Entry 9JK9 (electron microscopy, 2.20 A resolution); this record covers chains A and C of the 6 polymer chains in the assembly.

== Chain A (and C) ==
Name: Vang-like protein 1
Organism: Homo sapiens
Notes: chain C of this document is another copy of the same molecule, construct and numbering; everything in this record applies to it too
Reference sequence: Q8TAA9 (VANG1_HUMAN); residue numbers follow UniProt; this construct covers 1-524
Chain sequence (530 residues; numbered -5 to 524; the number before each row is that of its first residue; numbers below 1 keep their minus sign (Gly-5 is residue -5)):
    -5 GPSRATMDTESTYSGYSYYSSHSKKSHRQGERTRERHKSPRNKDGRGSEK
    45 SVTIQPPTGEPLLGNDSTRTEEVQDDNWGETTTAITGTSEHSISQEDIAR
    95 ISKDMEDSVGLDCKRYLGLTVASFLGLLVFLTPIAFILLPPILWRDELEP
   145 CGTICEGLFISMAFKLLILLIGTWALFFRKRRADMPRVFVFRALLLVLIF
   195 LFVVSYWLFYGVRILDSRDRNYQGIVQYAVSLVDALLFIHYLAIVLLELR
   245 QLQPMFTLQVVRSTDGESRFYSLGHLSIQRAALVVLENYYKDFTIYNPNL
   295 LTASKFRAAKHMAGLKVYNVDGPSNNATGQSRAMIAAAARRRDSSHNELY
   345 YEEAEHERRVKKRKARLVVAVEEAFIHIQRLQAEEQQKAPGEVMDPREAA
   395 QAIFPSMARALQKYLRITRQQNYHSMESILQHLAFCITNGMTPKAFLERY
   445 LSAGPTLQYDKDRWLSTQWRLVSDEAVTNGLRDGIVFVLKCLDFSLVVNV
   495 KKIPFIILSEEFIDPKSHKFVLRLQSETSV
Not modelled in the structure: -5 to 113, 309-326, 376-385, 520-524
Cystine bridges: Cys145-Cys149
Sequence notes: expression tag (-5 to 0)
Swiss-Prot annotation at these positions:
  - modified residue (Phosphoserine): Ser86, Ser88
  - natural variant: Ser83 (S83L: In NTD; uncertain significance), Phe153 (F153S: In NTD; uncertain significance), Arg181 (R181Q: In NTD; uncertain significance), Leu202 (L202F: In NTD; uncertain significance), Val239 (V239I: In SDAM), Arg274 (R274Q: In NTD), Met328 (M328T: In NTD), Ala404 (A404S: In NTD; uncertain significance)
From the paper describing this entry:
  - disease-associated variants - I136N, F153S, R274Q, F440V: decreased stability (proposed by the authors, not directly observed)

== Chain A / chain C interface ==
Residue-residue contacts (176):
  Leu192(A) - Leu161(C)  hydrophobic
  Phe196(A) - Phe158(C)  hydrophobic
  Ser199(A) - Phe158(C)
  Tyr200(A) - Ile154(C)  hydrophobic
  Tyr200(A) - Ser155(C)
  Phe203(A) - Thr147(C)
  Phe203(A) - Glu150(C)
  Phe203(A) - Gly151(C)
  Phe203(A) - Ile154(C)  hydrophobic
  Arg207(A) - Gly146(C)
  Arg207(A) - Thr147(C)  hydrogen bond (backbone-side chain)
  Arg207(A) - Glu150(C)  salt bridge
  Ile208(A) - Thr147(C)
  Asp213(A) - Thr147(C)
  Gly218(A) - Ile148(C)
  Gln221(A) - Gln221(C)
  Tyr222(A) - Gly151(C)
  Ser225(A) - Ser155(C)
  Asp228(A) - Lys159(C)
  Ala229(A) - Lys159(C)
  Ala229(A) - Ile162(C)
  Phe232(A) - Ile162(C)
  Phe232(A) - Asp228(C)
  Phe232(A) - Leu231(C)  hydrophobic
  Phe232(A) - Phe232(C)  hydrophobic
  Ile233(A) - Ile162(C)  hydrophobic
  Tyr235(A) - His234(C)  hydrogen bond (side chain-backbone)
  Tyr235(A) - Tyr235(C)
  Tyr235(A) - Ile238(C)
  Leu236(A) - Ile162(C)
  Leu236(A) - Ile165(C)  hydrophobic
  Leu236(A) - Gly166(C)
  Val239(A) - Gly166(C)
  Val239(A) - Ala169(C)  hydrophobic
  Val239(A) - Leu170(C)  hydrophobic
  Leu240(A) - Ala169(C)  hydrophobic
  Leu243(A) - Leu170(C)
  Leu243(A) - Ile238(C)  hydrophobic
  Leu243(A) - Leu243(C)  hydrophobic
  Arg244(A) - Trp168(C)
  Arg244(A) - Ala169(C)
  Arg244(A) - Leu170(C)
  Arg244(A) - Arg173(C)  hydrogen bond (backbone-side chain)
  Leu246(A) - Glu242(C)
  Gln247(A) - Arg173(C)  hydrogen bond
  Gln247(A) - Arg176(C)
  Pro248(A) - Arg176(C)  hydrogen bond (backbone-side chain)
  Met249(A) - Arg176(C)
  Thr251(A) - Leu451(C)
  Gln253(A) - Gln452(C)
  Val255(A) - Met435(C)  hydrophobic
  Arg256(A) - Ala439(C)
  Ser257(A) - Gly434(C)
  Ser257(A) - Met435(C)
  Ser257(A) - Thr436(C)  hydrogen bond (backbone-backbone)
  Ser257(A) - Ala439(C)
  Thr258(A) - Thr436(C)  hydrogen bond (backbone-side chain)
  Asp259(A) - Lys438(C)
  Gly260(A) - Ala439(C)
  Gly260(A) - Glu442(C)
  Ser262(A) - Glu442(C)  hydrogen bond
  Phe264(A) - Lys285(C)
  Phe264(A) - Pro449(C)  hydrophobic
  Phe264(A) - Gln452(C)
  Ser266(A) - Lys285(C)
  His269(A) - Arg173(C)
  Ser298(A) - Glu366(C)
  Arg301(A) - Glu366(C)  salt bridge
  Ala302(A) - Ile370(C)  hydrophobic
  His305(A) - Glu367(C)  salt bridge
  His305(A) - Ile370(C)
  His305(A) - His371(C)  hydrogen bond
  Met306(A) - Ile370(C)  hydrophobic
  Ile329(A) - Ala396(C)
  Ile329(A) - Ser400(C)
  Ala333(A) - Ser400(C)
  Arg334(A) - Arg403(C)
  Arg336(A) - Arg360(C)
  Arg336(A) - Val363(C)
  Arg336(A) - Ala364(C)
  Arg336(A) - Glu367(C)  salt bridge
  Arg336(A) - Ser400(C)  hydrogen bond (side chain-backbone)
  Asp337(A) - Arg360(C)  hydrogen bond (backbone-side chain)
  Asp337(A) - Ala404(C)
  Ser339(A) - Arg360(C)  hydrogen bond (backbone-side chain)
  His340(A) - Arg360(C)
  Asn341(A) - Lys356(C)
  Asn341(A) - Arg360(C)
  Leu343(A) - Ala359(C)
  Leu343(A) - Val362(C)  hydrophobic
  Leu343(A) - Val363(C)  hydrophobic
  Tyr344(A) - Arg352(C)
  Tyr344(A) - Lys355(C)
  Tyr344(A) - Lys356(C)
  Tyr344(A) - Ala359(C)
  Phe369(A) - Gln519(C)
  Ile370(A) - Leu518(C)
  Ile370(A) - Gln519(C)  hydrogen bond (backbone-backbone)
  His371(A) - Leu516(C)
  His371(A) - Arg517(C)
  His371(A) - Leu518(C)
  Ile372(A) - Val515(C)
  Ile372(A) - Arg517(C)
  Ile372(A) - Gln519(C)
  Gln373(A) - Phe514(C)
  Gln373(A) - Val515(C)  hydrogen bond (backbone-backbone)
  Gln373(A) - Arg517(C)
  Gln373(A) - Leu518(C)
  Gln373(A) - Gln519(C)
  Arg374(A) - His512(C)
  Arg374(A) - Lys513(C)
  Arg374(A) - Phe514(C)
  Leu375(A) - Lys513(C)
  Leu375(A) - Val515(C)  hydrophobic
  Glu386(A) - Phe514(C)
  Glu386(A) - Val515(C)
  Glu386(A) - Leu516(C)
  Val387(A) - Lys513(C)
  Val387(A) - Phe514(C)
  Met388(A) - Lys513(C)
  Met388(A) - Phe514(C)  hydrogen bond (backbone-backbone)
  Met388(A) - Leu516(C)
  Pro390(A) - His512(C)
  Pro390(A) - Phe514(C)  hydrophobic
  Ile431(A) - Phe514(C)
  Thr432(A) - His512(C)  hydrogen bond (backbone-side chain)
  Asp477(A) - Lys455(C)  salt bridge
  Val480(A) - Phe429(C)  hydrophobic
  Val482(A) - Asn433(C)
  Val491(A) - Phe429(C)  hydrophobic
  Val491(A) - Asn433(C)
  Lys495(A) - Leu451(C)  hydrogen bond (side chain-backbone)
  Lys495(A) - Gln452(C)  hydrogen bond (side chain-backbone)
  Ile497(A) - Arg176(C)
  Pro498(A) - Trp458(C)  hydrophobic
  Pro498(A) - Ser460(C)
  Phe499(A) - Arg175(C)
  Phe499(A) - Arg176(C)
  Phe499(A) - Ala177(C)
  Phe499(A) - Asp178(C)
  Phe499(A) - Ser460(C)  hydrogen bond (backbone-side chain)
  Ile500(A) - Arg176(C)
  Ile500(A) - Ala177(C)
  Ile500(A) - Asp178(C)  hydrogen bond (backbone-backbone)
  Ile500(A) - Leu280(C)  hydrophobic
  Ile500(A) - Ser460(C)
  Ile500(A) - Trp463(C)
  Ile501(A) - Asp178(C)
  Ile501(A) - Ser460(C)  hydrogen bond (backbone-backbone)
  Ile501(A) - Thr461(C)
  Ile501(A) - Trp463(C)
  Leu502(A) - Asp178(C)  hydrogen bond (backbone-backbone)
  Leu502(A) - Met179(C)
  Leu502(A) - Pro180(C)
  Leu502(A) - Leu277(C)  hydrophobic
  Leu502(A) - Leu280(C)  hydrophobic
  Leu502(A) - Trp463(C)
  Leu502(A) - Leu465(C)  hydrophobic
  Leu502(A) - Leu483(C)  hydrophobic
  Ser503(A) - Pro180(C)
  Ser503(A) - Trp463(C)  hydrogen bond (backbone-backbone)
  Ser503(A) - Arg464(C)
  Ser503(A) - Leu465(C)  hydrogen bond (backbone-backbone)
  Glu504(A) - Pro180(C)
  Glu504(A) - Arg181(C)  salt bridge
  Glu504(A) - Leu465(C)
  Glu504(A) - Val471(C)
  Glu505(A) - Arg464(C)  salt bridge
  Glu505(A) - Leu465(C)
  Glu505(A) - Val466(C)
  Glu505(A) - Lys484(C)
  Phe506(A) - Arg181(C)
  Ile507(A) - Val466(C)  hydrophobic
  Ile507(A) - Lys484(C)
  Leu518(A) - Met306(C)  hydrophobic
  Gln519(A) - Met306(C)
Interface residues without a listed pair, chain A (97 interface residues in all): Phe185, Leu188, Leu195, Asn215, Ile219, Tyr265, Ala330, Tyr345, Asp389, Ala393, Ala396, Ser489, Asn493
Interface residues without a listed pair, chain C (90 interface residues in all): Gln217, Glu281, Tyr284, Pro399, Met401, Tyr453, Ser511

== In short ==
The interface between chain A and chain C involves 97 residues on one side and 90 on the other, with 24
hydrogen bonds and 7 salt bridges. Among the polar pairs are Arg207(A)-Glu150(C), Arg301(A)-Glu366(C) and
His305(A)-Glu367(C). From the paper: I136N, F153S and R274Q of chain A, among others, reduce stability.
Chain A and chain C are both Vang-like protein 1 (Homo sapiens); the structure, Human VANGL1 in complex with a
PK1 peptide (residues 745-790), was determined by electron microscopy (same publication as 9JK6, 9JK7, 9JK8
and 9JKA).
